7M9C - chains F and O of the 16 polymer chains in the assembly; structure by electron microscopy, 4.20 A resolution (low resolution: residue-level contacts below are approximate; hydrogen-bond / salt-bridge calls are withheld).

== Chain F (and O) ==
Name: TnsC
Organism: Scytonema hofmannii
Notes: chain O of this document is another copy of the same molecule, construct and numbering; everything in this record applies to it too
Amino-acid sequence (276 residues; row label = number of the first residue in the row):
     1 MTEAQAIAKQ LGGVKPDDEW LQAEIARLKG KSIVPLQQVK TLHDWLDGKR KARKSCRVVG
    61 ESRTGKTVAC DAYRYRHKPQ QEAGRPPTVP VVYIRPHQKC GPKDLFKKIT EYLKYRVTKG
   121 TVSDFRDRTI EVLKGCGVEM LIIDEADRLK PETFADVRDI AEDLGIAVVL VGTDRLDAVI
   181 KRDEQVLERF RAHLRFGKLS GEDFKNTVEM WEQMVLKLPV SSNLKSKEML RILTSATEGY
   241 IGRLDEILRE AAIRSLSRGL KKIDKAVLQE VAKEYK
Disordered / not traced: 1-18, 276
Ligand contacts: ADP (adenosine-5'-diphosphate): Ser-32, Ile-33, Val-34, Leu-36, Val-39, Ser-62, Arg-63, Thr-64, Gly-65, Lys-66, Thr-67, Val-68, Trp-211, Ile-241, Gly-242, Asp-245
What the authors report for this chain:
  - catalytic residues: Glu-145

== How chain F and chain O interact ==
Contacting residue pairs - 4 pairs, chain F then chain O:
  Arg-195(F) with Gly-84(O); Pro-86(O)
  Lys-198(F) with Gln-81(O)
  Ser-200(F) with Gln-81(O)
Interface residues without a listed pair, chain F (6 interface residues in all): Arg-175, Lys-181, Phe-196
Interface residues without a listed pair, chain O (5 interface residues in all): Arg-116, Glu-131

== Overview ==
6 residues of chain F and 5 residues of chain O are in contact. Ligands of chain F: ADP. From the paper: the
catalytic residue Glu-145(F).
Both chains are TnsC (Scytonema hofmannii). Entry 7M9C (ADP-AlF3 bound TnsC structure in open form) was
determined by electron microscopy together with 7M99, 7M9A, 7M9B and 7N6I from the same study.
